Entry 7TK0 (electron microscopy, 4.40 A resolution (low resolution: residue-level contacts below are approximate; hydrogen-bond / salt-bridge calls are withheld)); this record covers chains V and W of the 27 polymer chains in the assembly.

== Chain V ==
Protein: ATP synthase subunit d
Source organism: Saccharomyces cerevisiae
UniProtKB: P30902 (ATP7_YEAST); residues 1-173 here correspond to UniProt positions 2-174 (UniProt number = residue number + 1)
Amino-acid sequence (173 residues; numbered 1 to 173; the number before each row is that of its first residue):
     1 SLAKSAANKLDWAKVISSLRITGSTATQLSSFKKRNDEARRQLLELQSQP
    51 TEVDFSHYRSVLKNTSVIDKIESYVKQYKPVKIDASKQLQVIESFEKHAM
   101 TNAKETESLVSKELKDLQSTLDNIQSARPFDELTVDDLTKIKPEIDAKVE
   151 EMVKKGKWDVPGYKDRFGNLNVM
Disordered / not traced: 1-2
UniProt features mapped onto this chain:
  - modified residue: S1 (N-acetylserine)

== Chain W ==
Protein: ATP synthase subunit f
Source organism: Saccharomyces cerevisiae
UniProtKB: Q06405 (ATPK_YEAST); residues 1-95 here correspond to UniProt positions 7-101 (UniProt number = residue number + 6)
Amino-acid sequence (95 residues; row label = number of the first residue in the row):
     1 VSTLIPPKVVSSKNIGSAPNAKRIANVVHFYKSLPQGPAPAIKANTRLAR
    51 YKAKYFDGDNASGKPLWHFALGIIAFGYSMEYYFHLRHHKGAEEH
Disordered / not traced: 86-95

== Interface between chain V and chain W ==
Residue-residue contacts (10; chain V residue first):
  S30(V) - V1(W)
  K33(V) - V1(W)
  K34(V) - V1(W)
  N102(V) - K8(W)
  A103(V) - K8(W)
  N123(V) - F30(W)
  N123(V) - Y31(W)
  A127(V) - F30(W)
  A127(V) - S33(W)
  P129(V) - P35(W)
Interface residues without a listed pair, chain V (12 interface residues in all): T27, S31, I124, R128
Interface residues without a listed pair, chain W (9 interface residues in all): T3, L4, L34

== Overview ==
12 residues of chain V and 9 residues of chain W are in contact.
Here chain V is ATP synthase subunit d and chain W is ATP synthase subunit f, both from Saccharomyces
cerevisiae. Entry 7TK0 (Yeast ATP synthase State 1catalytic(c) without exogenous ATP backbone model) was
determined by electron microscopy (same publication as 7TJS, 7TJT, 7TJU, 7TJV, 7TJW, 7TJX and 30 further
entries).
